Entry 9EXT (X-ray diffraction, 2.75 A resolution); this record covers chains A and D of the 4 polymer chains in the assembly.

# Chain A
Name: Clathrin heavy chain
Organism: Saccharomyces cerevisiae S288C
Reference sequence: P22137 (CLH_YEAST); numbering as in UniProt (aligned over 1-369)
Amino-acid sequence (373 residues; row label = number of the first residue in the row; numbers below 1 keep their minus sign (Gly-3 is residue -3)):
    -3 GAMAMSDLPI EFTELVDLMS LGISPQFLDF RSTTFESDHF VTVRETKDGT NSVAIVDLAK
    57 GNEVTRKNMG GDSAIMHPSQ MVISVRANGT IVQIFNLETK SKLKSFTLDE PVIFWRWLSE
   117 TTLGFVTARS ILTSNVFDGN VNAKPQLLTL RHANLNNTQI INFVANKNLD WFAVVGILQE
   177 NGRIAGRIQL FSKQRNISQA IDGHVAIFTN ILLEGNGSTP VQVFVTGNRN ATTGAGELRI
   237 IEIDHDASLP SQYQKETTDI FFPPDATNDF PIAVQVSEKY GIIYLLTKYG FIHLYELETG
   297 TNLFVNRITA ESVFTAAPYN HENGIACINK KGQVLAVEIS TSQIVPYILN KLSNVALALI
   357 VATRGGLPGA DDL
Unresolved in the structure: -3, 368-369
Sequence notes: expression tag (-3 to 0)
Reported in the primary citation:
  - conformationally variable residues (helix shift): Thr337 to Leu363

# Chain D
Name: AP-1 complex subunit beta-1
Reference sequence: P36000 (AP1B1_YEAST); residues 1-8 here correspond to UniProt positions 719-726 (UniProt number = residue number + 718)
Amino-acid sequence (8 residues; row label = number of the first residue in the row):
     1 SQDLLDLF
Unresolved in the structure: 1, 8

# Chain A / chain D interface
Pairs across the interface (17; chain A residue first):
  Trp167(A) with Leu4(D), hydrophobic
  Leu186(A) with Leu7(D), hydrophobic
  Ser188(A) with Leu4(D)
  Arg191(A) with Leu4(D)
  Ile193(A) with Leu4(D), hydrophobic
  Gln195(A) with Asp3(D); Leu4(D), hydrogen bond (side chain-backbone); Leu5(D), hydrogen bond (side chain-backbone)
  Ile197(A) with Leu7(D), hydrophobic
  Phe220(A) with Leu7(D), hydrophobic
  Arg235(A) with Leu7(D)
  Ile237(A) with Leu5(D), hydrophobic; Asp6(D); Leu7(D), hydrophobic
  Glu238(A) with Leu5(D)
  Ile239(A) with Leu5(D), hydrophobic
  Lys251(A) with Asp6(D), hydrogen bond (side chain-backbone)
Other interface residues (no listed pair), chain A (14 interface residues in all): Thr222
From the paper, about this interface:
  - interface residues, chain A: Gln195(A)

# In short
14 residues of chain A face 5 of chain D across their interface, with 3 hydrogen bonds. Polar pairs include
Gln195(A)-Leu4(D), Gln195(A)-Leu5(D) and Lys251(A)-Asp6(D). From the paper: the interface residue Gln195(A);
conformational variability at Thr337(A).
Chain A is Clathrin heavy chain (Saccharomyces cerevisiae S288C) and chain D is AP-1 complex subunit beta-1;
the structure, Crystal structure of Yeast Clathrin Heavy Chain N-terminal domain bound to APL2/AP-1 Beta
peptide (LLDL), was determined by X-ray diffraction together with 9EX5, 9EXF, 9EXG and 9EYT from the same
study.
